3N6N - chain A; structure by X-ray diffraction, 2.90 A resolution.

Chain A:
Molecule: RNA-dependent RNA polymerase
Source organism: Human enterovirus 71
Reference sequence: D3K0N8 (D3K0N8_9ENTO); residues 1-462 here correspond to UniProt positions 1732-2193 (UniProt number = residue number + 1731)
Chain sequence (462 residues; row label = number of the first residue in the row):
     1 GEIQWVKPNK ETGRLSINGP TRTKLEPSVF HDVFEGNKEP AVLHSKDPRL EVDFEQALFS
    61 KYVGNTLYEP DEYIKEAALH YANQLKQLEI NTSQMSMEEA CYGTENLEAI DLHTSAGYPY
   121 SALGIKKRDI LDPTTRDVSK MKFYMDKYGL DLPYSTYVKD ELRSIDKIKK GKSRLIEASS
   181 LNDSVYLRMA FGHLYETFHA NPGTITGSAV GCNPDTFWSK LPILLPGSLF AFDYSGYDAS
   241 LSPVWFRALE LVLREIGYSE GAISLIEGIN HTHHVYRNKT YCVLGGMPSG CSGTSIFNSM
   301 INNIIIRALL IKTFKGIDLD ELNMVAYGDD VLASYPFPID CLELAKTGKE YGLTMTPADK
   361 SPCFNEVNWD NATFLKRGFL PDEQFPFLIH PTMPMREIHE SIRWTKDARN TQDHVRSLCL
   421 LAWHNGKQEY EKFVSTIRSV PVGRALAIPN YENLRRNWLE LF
Metal / ion sites: Ni2+: H271, C282
Ligand contacts: Br-UTP (BUP; 5-bromouridine 5'-(tetrahydrogen triphosphate)): K159, R163, K167, R174, L175, I176, Y234, S235, G236, Y237, D238, S289, G290, D329

In short:
Chain A binds Br-UTP. H271 and C282 coordinate Ni2+.
Chain A is RNA-dependent RNA polymerase (Human enterovirus 71); the structure, crystal structure of EV71 RdRp
in complex with Br-UTP, was determined by X-ray diffraction (same publication as 3N6L and 3N6M).
